Entry 8G8Z (electron microscopy, 4.30 A resolution (low resolution: residue-level contacts below are approximate; hydrogen-bond / salt-bridge calls are withheld)); this record covers chains I and J of the 8 polymer chains in the assembly.

Chain I:
Molecule: DNA-directed RNA polymerase subunit beta
Source organism: Escherichia coli
UniProtKB: C3SIA7 (C3SIA7_ECOLX); residue numbers follow UniProt; this construct covers 2-1341
Chain sequence (1340 residues; row label = number of the first residue in the row):
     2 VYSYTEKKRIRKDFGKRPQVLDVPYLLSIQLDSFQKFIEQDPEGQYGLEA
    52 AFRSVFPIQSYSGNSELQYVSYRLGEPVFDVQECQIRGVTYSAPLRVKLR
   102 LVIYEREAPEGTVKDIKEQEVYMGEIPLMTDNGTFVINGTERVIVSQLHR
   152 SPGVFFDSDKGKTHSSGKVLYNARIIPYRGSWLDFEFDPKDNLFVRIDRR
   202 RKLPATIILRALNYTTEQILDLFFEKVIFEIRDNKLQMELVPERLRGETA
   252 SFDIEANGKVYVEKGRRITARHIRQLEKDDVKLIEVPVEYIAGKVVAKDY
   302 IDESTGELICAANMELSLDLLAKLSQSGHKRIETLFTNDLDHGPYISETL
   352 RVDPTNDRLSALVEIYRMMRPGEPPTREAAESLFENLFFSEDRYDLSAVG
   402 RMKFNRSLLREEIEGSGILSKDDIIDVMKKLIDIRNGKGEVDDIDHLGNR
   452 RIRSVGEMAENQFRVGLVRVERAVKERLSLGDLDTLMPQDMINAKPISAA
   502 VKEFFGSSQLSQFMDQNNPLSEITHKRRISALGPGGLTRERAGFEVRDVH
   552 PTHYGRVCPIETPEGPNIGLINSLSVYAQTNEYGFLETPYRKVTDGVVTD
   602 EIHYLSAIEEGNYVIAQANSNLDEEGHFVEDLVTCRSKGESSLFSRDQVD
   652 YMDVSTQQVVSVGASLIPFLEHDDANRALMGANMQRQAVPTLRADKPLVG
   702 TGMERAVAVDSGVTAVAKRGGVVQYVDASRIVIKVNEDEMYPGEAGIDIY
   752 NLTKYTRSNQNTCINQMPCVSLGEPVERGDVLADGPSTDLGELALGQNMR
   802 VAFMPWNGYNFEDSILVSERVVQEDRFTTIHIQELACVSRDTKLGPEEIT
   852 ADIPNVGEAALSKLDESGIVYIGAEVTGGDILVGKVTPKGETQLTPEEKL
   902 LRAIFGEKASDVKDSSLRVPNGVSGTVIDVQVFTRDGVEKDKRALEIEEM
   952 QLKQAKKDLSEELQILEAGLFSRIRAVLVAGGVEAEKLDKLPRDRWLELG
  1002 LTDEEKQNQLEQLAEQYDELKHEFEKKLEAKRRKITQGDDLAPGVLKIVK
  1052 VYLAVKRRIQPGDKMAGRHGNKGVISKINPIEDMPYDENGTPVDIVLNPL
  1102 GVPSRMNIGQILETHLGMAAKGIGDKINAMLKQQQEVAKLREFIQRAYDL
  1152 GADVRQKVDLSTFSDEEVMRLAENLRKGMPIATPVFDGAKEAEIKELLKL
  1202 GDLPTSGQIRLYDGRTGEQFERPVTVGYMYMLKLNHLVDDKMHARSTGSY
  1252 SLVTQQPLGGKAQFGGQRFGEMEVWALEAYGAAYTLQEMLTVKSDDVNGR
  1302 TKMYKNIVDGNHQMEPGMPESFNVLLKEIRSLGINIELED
Unresolved in the structure: 891-914

Chain J:
Molecule: DNA-directed RNA polymerase subunit beta'
Source organism: Escherichia coli
UniProtKB: A0A369F490 (A0A369F490_ECOLX); numbering as in UniProt (aligned over 16-1373)
Chain sequence (1358 residues; each row starts with the number of its first residue):
    16 EFDAIKIALASPDMIRSWSFGEVKKPETINYRTFKPERDGLFCARIFGPV
    66 KDYECLCGKYKRLKHRGVICEKCGVEVTQTKVRRERMGHIELASPTAHIW
   116 FLKSLPSRIGLLLDMPLRDIERVLYFESYVVIEGGMTNLERQQILTEEQY
   166 LDALEEFGDEFDAKMGAEAIQALLKSMDLEQECEQLREELNETNSETKRK
   216 KLTKRIKLLEAFVQSGNKPEWMILTVLPVLPPDLRPLVPLDGGRFATSDL
   266 NDLYRRVINRNNRLKRLLDLAAPDIIVRNEKRMLQEAVDALLDNGRRGRA
   316 ITGSNKRPLKSLADMIKGKQGRFRQNLLGKRVDYSGRSVITVGPYLRLHQ
   366 CGLPKKMALELFKPFIYGKLELRGLATTIKAAKKMVEREEAVVWDILDEV
   416 IREHPVLLNRAPTLHRLGIQAFEPVLIEGKAIQLHPLVCAAYNADFDGDQ
   466 MAVHVPLTLEAQLEARALMMSTNNILSPANGEPIIVPSQDVVLGLYYMTR
   516 DCVNAKGEGMVLTGPKEAERLYRSGLASLHARVKVRITEYEKDANGELVA
   566 KTSLKDTTVGRAILWMIVPKGLPYSIVNQALGKKAISKMLNTCYRILGLK
   616 PTVIFADQIMYTGFAYAARSGASVGIDDMVIPEKKHEIISEAEAEVAEIQ
   666 EQFQSGLVTAGERYNKVIDIWAAANDRVSKAMMDNLQTETVINRDGQEEK
   716 QVSFNSIYMMADSGARGSAAQIRQLAGMRGLMAKPDGSIIETPITANFRE
   766 GLNVLQYFISTHGARKGLADTALKTANSGYLTRRLVDVAQDLVVTEDDCG
   816 THEGIMMTPVIEGGDVKEPLRDRVLGRVTAEDVLKPGTADILVPRNTLLH
   866 EQWCDLLEENSVDAVKVRSVVSCDTDFGVCAHCYGRDLARGHIINKGEAI
   916 GVIAAQSIGEPGTQLTMRTFHIGGAASRAAAESSIQVKNKGSIKLSNVKS
   966 VVNSSGKLVITSRNTELKLIDEFGRTKESYKVPYGAVLAKGDGEQVAGGE
  1016 TVANWDPHTMPVITEVSGFVRFTDMIDGQTITRQTDELTGLSSLVVLDSA
  1066 ERTAGGKDLRPALKIVDAQGNDVLIPGTDMPAQYFLPGKAIVQLEDGVQI
  1116 SSGDTLARIPQESGGTKDITGGLPRVADLFEARRPKEPAILAEISGIVSF
  1166 GKETKGKRRLVITPVDGSDPYEEMIPKWRQLNVFEGERVERGDVISDGPE
  1216 APHDILRLRGVHAVTRYIVNEVQDVYRLQGVKINDKHIEVIVRQMLRKAT
  1266 IVNAGSSDFLEGEQVEYSRVKIANRELEANGKVGATYSRDLLGITKASLA
  1316 TESFISAASFQETTRVLTEAAVAGKRDELRGLKENVIVGRLIPAGTGYAY
  1366 HQDRMRRR
Unresolved in the structure: 934-947, 1127-1133
Bound ions: Mg2+: D460, D462, D464 (shared with 1 residue of chain R)

Interface between chain I and chain J:
Pairs across the interface (309):
  F545(I) with A784(J); L788(J)
  R548(I) with R780(J)
  D549(I) with P750(J); K781(J)
  V550(I) with T776(J); H777(J)
  H551(I) with F773(J)
  P552(I) with F773(J)
  Y555(I) with V769(J); F773(J)
  C559(I) with R780(J)
  P560(I) with F773(J); T776(J); R780(J)
  I561(I) with Y772(J)
  T563(I) with R780(J)
  G566(I) with A787(J)
  I569(I) with L783(J); A784(J)
  G570(I) with R780(J)
  Q618(I) with L770(J)
  N620(I) with N768(J); V769(J)
  E641(I) with K749(J)
  S642(I) with L770(J)
  L671(I) with Y772(J)
  E672(I) with L767(J)
  H673(I) with F763(J); R764(J); E765(J); G766(J)
  D674(I) with F763(J); Y772(J)
  D675(I) with R744(J); F763(J); Y772(J); S775(J)
  A676(I) with Y772(J); A779(J)
  N677(I) with A779(J); L783(J)
  A679(I) with Y772(J)
  L680(I) with L783(J)
  F804(I) with S638(J)
  M805(I) with A633(J)
  P806(I) with D505(J); A632(J); A633(J); A637(J)
  N808(I) with F629(J); A633(J)
  G809(I) with V357(J); P359(J); F629(J)
  Y810(I) with V357(J); P359(J); Y360(J)
  N811(I) with D505(J)
  F812(I) with V357(J); P451(J); F461(J); S503(J); Q504(J); D505(J); F629(J)
  E813(I) with A459(J); D460(J); F461(J); Q504(J)
  S815(I) with V357(J)
  K844(I) with F49(J)
  Q1061(I) with G444(J); K445(J)
  P1062(I) with A446(J)
  G1063(I) with V354(J)
  K1065(I) with D462(J)
  K1073(I) with D462(J)
  V1075(I) with I355(J); F461(J); G463(J)
  S1077(I) with T356(J); V357(J)
  N1099(I) with Q504(J); D505(J)
  P1100(I) with A637(J)
  L1101(I) with Q504(J); D505(J); L508(J); M725(J); R731(J)
  G1102(I) with R731(J)
  P1104(I) with M725(J); Q736(J)
  S1105(I) with R731(J); Q736(J)
  M1107(I) with Q739(J); F763(J)
  I1109(I) with M644(J); L740(J); F763(J)
  I1112(I) with V639(J)
  L1113(I) with I641(J)
  H1116(I) with I641(J)
  F1187(I) with L767(J); N768(J); Y772(J)
  E1192(I) with R764(J)
  K1196(I) with I641(J)
  S1207(I) with D642(J)
  Q1209(I) with S638(J); G640(J)
  T1217(I) with R538(J)
  E1219(I) with R538(J); R634(J)
  F1221(I) with A633(J); R634(J)
  E1222(I) with Y512(J); R634(J); S635(J)
  R1223(I) with Y512(J); S635(J); G636(J); S638(J); F719(J); S721(J)
  P1224(I) with S638(J)
  V1225(I) with G636(J); S638(J)
  T1226(I) with S638(J); V639(J)
  V1239(I) with V354(J); K445(J)
  D1240(I) with K445(J)
  K1242(I) with R352(J); V354(J); Q465(J)
  M1243(I) with R352(J); S353(J); K445(J)
  H1244(I) with R352(J)
  A1245(I) with S350(J); G351(J); M372(J); E375(J)
  R1246(I) with D348(J); Y349(J); S350(J)
  S1247(I) with D348(J); Y349(J); E375(J); L376(J); K378(J)
  L1253(I) with R99(J); P251(J)
  T1255(I) with R99(J)
  Q1256(I) with N341(J); K345(J); R346(J)
  Q1257(I) with D348(J)
  P1258(I) with R346(J); V347(J); D348(J)
  G1260(I) with R346(J)
  G1261(I) with R346(J)
  G1267(I) with R346(J); V347(J); S350(J)
  Q1268(I) with V347(J); S350(J); G351(J); R352(J); A467(J); H469(J)
  R1269(I) with R339(J); Q340(J); G344(J); R346(J)
  F1270(I) with G344(J); K345(J); V347(J); I434(J); H469(J)
  E1272(I) with R339(J); R798(J)
  M1273(I) with T428(J)
  E1274(I) with N424(J); R425(J); A426(J); T428(J)
  V1275(I) with L343(J)
  W1276(I) with R798(J); V801(J); V917(J); Q921(J)
  A1277(I) with I434(J); Q921(J)
  L1278(I) with M484(J)
  E1279(I) with A914(J); L1347(J); V1351(J); I1357(J)
  A1280(I) with R431(J); I918(J); Q921(J)
  Y1281(I) with R431(J); L432(J); I434(J); M484(J); N489(J)
  G1282(I) with L483(J); G1360(J); T1361(J)
  A1283(I) with E479(J); L483(J)
  A1284(I) with E479(J); I1357(J); T1361(J)
  Y1285(I) with E475(J); E479(J); L1356(J); T1361(J)
  T1286(I) with E479(J)
  L1287(I) with V1351(J); I1357(J)
  Q1288(I) with R1355(J); L1356(J)
  E1289(I) with V470(J); P471(J); L472(J); T473(J); A476(J)
  M1290(I) with V347(J); V470(J)
  L1291(I) with K345(J); V1351(J)
  T1292(I) with G1354(J)
  K1294(I) with D348(J); Y349(J); V470(J); L472(J)
  S1295(I) with K345(J); R346(J)
  D1296(I) with K345(J)
  M1304(I) with L472(J)
  Y1305(I) with Y382(J)
  I1308(I) with P379(J); F380(J)
  V1309(I) with P379(J); G383(J)
  H1313(I) with F380(J); L472(J); T473(J); L474(J); Q477(J)
  Q1314(I) with T473(J)
  M1315(I) with T473(J)
  P1320(I) with K345(J); V1353(J)
  E1321(I) with R99(J)
  S1322(I) with N341(J); L342(J)
  F1323(I) with L342(J); I1352(J)
  V1325(I) with R99(J); L249(J); R337(J)
  L1326(I) with I331(J); R337(J); F338(J); L342(J)
  K1328(I) with E100(J); M102(J); L245(J)
  E1329(I) with L245(J); M330(J); I331(J)
  R1331(I) with W33(J); P243(J)
  S1332(I) with P243(J); L245(J); L327(J)
  L1333(I) with H113(J); W115(J); L327(J)
  G1334(I) with L24(J); A25(J)
  I1335(I) with I22(J); A23(J); A25(J); W115(J)
  N1336(I) with I22(J); A23(J); A25(J); M29(J); W33(J)
  I1337(I) with I20(J); K21(J)
  E1338(I) with I20(J); K21(J)
  L1339(I) with F17(J); I20(J)
  E1340(I) with F17(J); D18(J); A19(J); R1341(J)
  D1341(I) with E16(J); F17(J); D18(J)
Other interface residues (no listed pair), chain I (156 interface residues in all): H554, E565, R637, T657, V660, W807, D814, R841, G1074, I1076, V1103, D1214, T1248, V1254, G1271, P1317, M1319, I1330
Other interface residues (no listed pair), chain J (181 interface residues in all): F116, V244, P246, D248, R250, G257, Y269, L307, P369, K371, I394, L422, H430, Q435, Y537, A630, D643, I722, A730, T797, D802, E913, F1319, I1320, L1332, A1336, A1359, G1362

Overview:
156 residues of chain I and 181 residues of chain J are in contact. The Mg2+ site is built by D460(J), D462(J)
and D464(J).
Chain I is DNA-directed RNA polymerase subunit beta and chain J is DNA-directed RNA polymerase subunit beta',
both from Escherichia coli; the structure, Cryo-EM structure of 3DVA component 1 of Escherichia coli que-PEC
(paused elongation complex) RNA Polymerase plus ..., was determined by electron microscopy (same publication
as 8F3C, 8G00, 8G1S, 8G2W, 8G4W and 8G7E).
